PDB entry 6JRG | X-ray diffraction, 2.00 A resolution | chains A and C of the 4 polymer chains in the assembly

== Chain A ==
Name: Monokaryotic chloroplast 1
From: Zea mays
Reference sequence: B4FCI7 (B4FCI7_MAIZE); residue numbers follow UniProt; this construct covers 109-271
Chain sequence (174 residues; numbered 98 to 271; the number before each row is that of its first residue):
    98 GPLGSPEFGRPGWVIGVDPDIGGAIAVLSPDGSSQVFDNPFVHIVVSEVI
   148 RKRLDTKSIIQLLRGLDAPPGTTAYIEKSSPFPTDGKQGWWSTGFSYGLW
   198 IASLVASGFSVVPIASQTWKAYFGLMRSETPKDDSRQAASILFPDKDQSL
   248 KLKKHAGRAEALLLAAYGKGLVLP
Not modelled in the structure: 98-108
Construct notes: expression tag (98-108); engineered mutation Ala253 (His in B4FCI7)
Bound ions: Mg2+: Glu174, Glu257 (shared with 1 residue of chain D)

== Chain C ==
Molecule: 33-nt DNA strand
Sequence (33 nucleotides; numbered 1 to 33; the number before each row is that of its first residue):
     1 CAATCGTAGGAGACCTTTGGTCTCCCTGCAGAT
Bound ions: Mg2+: DC26 (shared with 1 residue of chain B)

== Chain A / chain C interface ==
Pairs across the interface - 21 pairs, chain A then chain C:
  Val143(A) - DA11(C)  phosphate contact
  Val143(A) - DG12(C)  phosphate contact
  Ser144(A) - DG10(C)  sugar contact
  Ser144(A) - DA11(C)  hydrogen bond to the phosphate
  Ser144(A) - DG12(C)  hydrogen bond to the phosphate
  Arg148(A) - DA11(C)  salt bridge to the phosphate
  Thr181(A) - DA8(C)  base contact
  Asp182(A) - DA8(C)  base contact
  Gly183(A) - DA8(C)  hydrogen bond to the base
  Gly183(A) - DG9(C)  phosphate contact
  Lys184(A) - DG9(C)  hydrogen bond to the phosphate
  Lys184(A) - DG10(C)  salt bridge to the phosphate
  Gln185(A) - DG9(C)  hydrogen bond to the base
  Gln185(A) - DG10(C)  hydrogen bond to the phosphate
  Gln185(A) - DA11(C)  hydrogen bond to the phosphate
  Gly186(A) - DG9(C)  hydrogen bond to the base
  Leu249(A) - DA2(C)  phosphate contact
  Leu249(A) - DA3(C)  phosphate contact
  Lys250(A) - DA3(C)  hydrogen bond to the phosphate
  Lys251(A) - DA2(C)  salt bridge to the phosphate
  Lys251(A) - DA3(C)  hydrogen bond to the phosphate
Interface residues without a listed pair, chain A (13 interface residues in all): Val142
Interface residues without a listed pair, chain C (8 interface residues in all): DT4

== Overview ==
13 residues of chain A and 8 residues of chain C are in contact; the contacts include 10 hydrogen bonds and 3
salt bridges. Polar pairs include Gly183(A)-DA8(C), Gln185(A)-DG9(C) and Gly186(A)-DG9(C). Glu174(A) and
Glu257(A) coordinate Mg2+.
Here chain A is Monokaryotic chloroplast 1 (Zea mays) and chain C is a 33-nt DNA strand. Entry 6JRG (Crystal
structure of ZmMoc1 H253A mutant in complex with Holliday junction) was determined by X-ray diffraction (same
publication as 6IS8, 6IS9 and 6JRF).
